PDB entry 5NW1 | X-ray diffraction, 2.10 A resolution | chains A and B of the 3 polymer chains in the assembly

[Chain A]
Name: Elongin-B
From: Homo sapiens
UniProtKB: Q15370 (ELOB_HUMAN); numbering as in UniProt (aligned over 1-104)
Chain sequence (104 residues; row label = number of the first residue in the row):
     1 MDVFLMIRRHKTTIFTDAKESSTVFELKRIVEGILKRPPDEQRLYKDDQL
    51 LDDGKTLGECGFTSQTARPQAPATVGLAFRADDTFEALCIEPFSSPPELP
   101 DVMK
Modified positions: Cys-60 (S-(dimethylarsenic)cysteine; CAS); Cys-89 (S-(dimethylarsenic)cysteine; CAS)
UniProt features mapped onto this chain:
  - modified residue: Met-1 (N-acetylmethionine), Thr-84 (Phosphothreonine)

[Chain B]
Name: Elongin-C
From: Homo sapiens
UniProtKB: Q15369 (ELOC_HUMAN); residue numbers follow UniProt; this construct covers 17-112
Chain sequence (97 residues; row label = number of the first residue in the row):
    16 MMYVKLISSDGHEFIVKREHALTSGTIKAMLSGPGQFAENETNEVNFREI
    66 PSHVLSKVCMYFTYKVRYTNSSTEIPEFPIAPEIALELLMAANFLDC
Unresolved in the structure: 48-57
Differences from the reference sequence: initiating methionine (16)

[Interface between chain A and chain B]
Residue-residue contacts - 52 pairs, chain A then chain B:
  Phe-4(A) / Thr-78(B)
  Arg-8(A) / His-27(B)
  Lys-11(A) / Asp-25(B)  hydrogen bond (side chain-backbone)
  Lys-11(A) / Gly-26(B)
  Lys-11(A) / His-27(B)
  Lys-11(A) / Glu-28(B)  hydrogen bond (backbone-backbone)
  Thr-12(A) / Glu-28(B)
  Thr-13(A) / Glu-28(B)  hydrogen bond (backbone-backbone)
  Thr-13(A) / Phe-29(B)
  Thr-13(A) / Ile-30(B)  hydrogen bond (backbone-backbone)
  Ile-14(A) / Ile-30(B)
  Phe-15(A) / Tyr-18(B)
  Phe-15(A) / Phe-29(B)  hydrophobic
  Phe-15(A) / Ile-30(B)  hydrogen bond (backbone-backbone)
  Phe-15(A) / Val-31(B)  hydrophobic
  Phe-15(A) / Ser-71(B)
  Phe-15(A) / Cys-74(B)  hydrophobic
  Phe-15(A) / Met-75(B)  hydrophobic
  Thr-16(A) / Tyr-18(B)  hydrogen bond
  Thr-16(A) / Lys-32(B)
  Asp-17(A) / Lys-32(B)  salt bridge
  Ile-34(A) / Tyr-18(B)  hydrophobic
  Ile-34(A) / Ile-30(B)  hydrophobic
  Leu-35(A) / Ile-30(B)  hydrophobic
  Pro-69(A) / Met-75(B)
  Pro-69(A) / Thr-78(B)
  Pro-69(A) / Tyr-79(B)  hydrophobic
  Pro-69(A) / Arg-82(B)
  Gln-70(A) / Met-75(B)
  Gln-70(A) / Tyr-79(B)
  Gln-70(A) / Pro-91(B)
  Gln-70(A) / Phe-93(B)
  Gln-70(A) / Pro-94(B)
  Pro-72(A) / Met-75(B)
  Glu-91(A) / His-27(B)
  Pro-92(A) / His-27(B)  hydrogen bond (backbone-side chain)
  Phe-93(A) / His-27(B)
  Phe-93(A) / Phe-29(B)  hydrophobic
  Phe-93(A) / Ser-67(B)
  Phe-93(A) / Ser-71(B)
  Ser-94(A) / Asp-25(B)
  Ser-94(A) / Pro-66(B)
  Ser-94(A) / Ser-67(B)  hydrogen bond (backbone-side chain)
  Ser-94(A) / His-68(B)  hydrogen bond
  Ser-95(A) / His-68(B)
  Pro-96(A) / His-68(B)
  Pro-96(A) / Glu-98(B)
  Pro-96(A) / Ile-99(B)  hydrophobic
  Pro-97(A) / Glu-102(B)
  Leu-99(A) / Pro-97(B)
  Leu-99(A) / Glu-98(B)
  Met-103(A) / Pro-97(B)
Interface residues without a listed pair, chain A (25 interface residues in all): Met-6, His-10
Interface residues without a listed pair, chain B (27 interface residues in all): Tyr-83, Leu-101

[Summary]
Chain A and chain B form an interface of 25 and 27 residues respectively, with 9 hydrogen bonds and 1 salt
bridge. Polar contacts include Asp-17(A)/Lys-32(B), Lys-11(A)/Asp-25(B) and Thr-16(A)/Tyr-18(B).
Here chain A is Elongin-B and chain B is Elongin-C, both from Homo sapiens. Entry 5NW1 (pVHL:EloB:EloC in
complex with
(2S,4R)-1-((S)-2-(cyclobutanecarboxamido)-3,3-dimethylbutanoyl)-4-hydroxy-N-(4-(4-methylthiazol-5-yl)benzyl)pyrrolidine-2-carboxamide
(ligand 18)) was determined by X-ray diffraction (same publication as 5NVV, 5NVW, 5NVX, 5NVY, 5NVZ, 5NW0 and
5NW2).
